Entry 4KE5 (X-ray diffraction, 2.11 A resolution); this record covers chain A.

[Chain A]
Name: HCV Polymerase
Source organism: Hepatitis C virus
Notes: EC 2.7.7.48; fragment: HCV Polymerase 1-572
UniProt: P26663 (POLG_HCVBK); residues 1-570 here correspond to UniProt positions 2420-2989 (UniProt number = residue number + 2419)
Chain sequence (580 residues; each row starts with the number of its first residue; numbers below 1 keep their minus sign (Met-1 is residue -1)):
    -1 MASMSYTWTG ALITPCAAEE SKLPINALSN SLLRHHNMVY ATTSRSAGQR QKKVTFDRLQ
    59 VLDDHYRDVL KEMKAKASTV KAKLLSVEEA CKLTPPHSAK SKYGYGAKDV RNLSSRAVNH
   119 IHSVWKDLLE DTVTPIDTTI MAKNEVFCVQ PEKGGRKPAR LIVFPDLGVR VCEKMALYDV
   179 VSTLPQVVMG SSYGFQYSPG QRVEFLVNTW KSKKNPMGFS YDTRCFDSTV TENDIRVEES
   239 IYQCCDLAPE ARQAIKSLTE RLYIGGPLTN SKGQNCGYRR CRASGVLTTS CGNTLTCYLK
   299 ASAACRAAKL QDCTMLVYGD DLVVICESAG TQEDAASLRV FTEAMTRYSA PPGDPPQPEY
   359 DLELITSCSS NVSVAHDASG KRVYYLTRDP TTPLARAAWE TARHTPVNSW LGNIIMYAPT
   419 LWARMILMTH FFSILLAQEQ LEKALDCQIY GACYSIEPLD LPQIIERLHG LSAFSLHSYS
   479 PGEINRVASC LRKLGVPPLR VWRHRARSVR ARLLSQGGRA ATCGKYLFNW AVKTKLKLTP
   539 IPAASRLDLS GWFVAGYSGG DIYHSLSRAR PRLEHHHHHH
Not modelled in the structure: -1 to 0, 150-153, 541-551, 564-578
Construct notes: expression tag (-1 to 0, 571-578); engineered mutation Gln47 (Leu2466 in P26663), Tyr101 (Phe2520 in P26663), Arg114 (Lys2533 in P26663), Tyr316 (Asn2735 in P26663)
Curated features (UniProtKB/Swiss-Prot):
  - binding site (Mg(2+)): Asp220, Asp318, Asp319
  - modified residue (Phosphoserine): Ser29, Ser42

[In short]
Curated annotation (UniProt) lists 3 Mg2+-binding residues.
Chain A is HCV Polymerase (Hepatitis C virus); the structure, HCV NS5B GT1B N316Y with GSK5852, was determined
by X-ray diffraction (same publication as 4KHR, 4KHM, 4KAI, 4KB7 and 4KBI).
